7E93 - chains C and D of the 22 polymer chains in the assembly; structure by electron microscopy, 6.54 A resolution (low resolution: residue-level contacts below are approximate; hydrogen-bond / salt-bridge calls are withheld).

Chain C:
Name: Trafficking protein particle complex subunit BET3
Source organism: Saccharomyces cerevisiae (strain ATCC 204508 / S288c)
Reference sequence: P36149 (BET3_YEAST); numbering as in UniProt (aligned over 1-193)
Amino-acid sequence (193 residues; numbered 1 to 193; the number before each row is that of its first residue):
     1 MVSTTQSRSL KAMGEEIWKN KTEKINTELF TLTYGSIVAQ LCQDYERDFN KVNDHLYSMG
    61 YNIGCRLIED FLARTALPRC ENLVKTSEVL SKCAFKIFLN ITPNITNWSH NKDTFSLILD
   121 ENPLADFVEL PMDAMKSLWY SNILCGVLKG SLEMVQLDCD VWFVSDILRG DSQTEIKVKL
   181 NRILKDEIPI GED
Disordered / not traced: 1-7, 192-193
Curated features (UniProtKB/Swiss-Prot):
  - lipidation: Cys-80 (S-palmitoyl cysteine)
  - mutagenesis: Cys-80 (C80S: Loss of palmitoylation)

Chain D:
Name: Trafficking protein particle complex subunit BET5
Source organism: Saccharomyces cerevisiae (strain ATCC 204508 / S288c)
Reference sequence: Q03630 (BET5_YEAST); residues 1-159 here = UniProt positions 1-159
Amino-acid sequence (159 residues; each row starts with the number of its first residue):
     1 MGIYSFWIFD RHCNCIFDRE WTLASNSASG TINSKQNEED AKLLYGMIFS LRSITQKLSK
    61 GSVKNDIRSI STGKYRVHTY CTASGLWFVL LSDFKQQSYT QVLQYIYSHI YVKYVSNNLL
   121 SPYDFAENEN EMRGQGTRKI TNRNFISVLE SFLAPMVNQ
Disordered / not traced: 1, 30-34, 158-159

How chain C and chain D interact:
Residue-residue contacts - 31 pairs, chain C then chain D:
  Cys-65(C) with Tyr-123(D)
  Arg-66(C) with Ser-116(D); Asn-117(D); Asn-118(D); Leu-119(D); Ser-121(D); Pro-122(D); Tyr-123(D)
  Glu-69(C) with Tyr-107(D); Val-112(D); Ser-116(D); Tyr-123(D)
  Asp-70(C) with Val-112(D)
  Leu-72(C) with Ala-83(D); Ser-84(D)
  Ala-73(C) with Tyr-107(D); Ser-108(D)
  Leu-77(C) with Ala-83(D)
  Pro-78(C) with Ala-83(D)
  Arg-79(C) with Ala-83(D)
  Glu-81(C) with Lys-64(D)
  Met-154(C) with Phe-125(D)
  Gln-156(C) with Arg-11(D)
  Asp-186(C) with Arg-11(D); His-12(D); Arg-133(D)
  Glu-187(C) with Arg-133(D)
  Ile-188(C) with Cys-13(D); Arg-133(D)
  Pro-189(C) with Cys-13(D); Phe-49(D)
Interface residues without a listed pair, chain C (18 interface residues in all): Asn-62, Val-155
Interface residues without a listed pair, chain D (20 interface residues in all): Tyr-45

Overview:
The interface between chain C and chain D involves 18 residues on one side and 20 on the other. UniProt lists
one mutagenesis site on chain C.
Here chain C is Trafficking protein particle complex subunit BET3 and chain D is Trafficking protein particle
complex subunit BET5, both from Saccharomyces cerevisiae (strain ATCC 204508 / S288c). Entry 7E93 (Intact
TRAPPII (state III)) was determined by electron microscopy, deposited together with 7E2C, 7E2D, 7E8S, 7E8T,
7E94 and 7EA3.
